Entry 8CII (electron microscopy, 2.70 A resolution); this record covers chains E and H of the 6 polymer chains in the assembly.

Chain E:
Name: Spike protein S2'
Source organism: Homo sapiens
Reference sequence: P0DTC2 (SPIKE_SARS2); numbering as in UniProt (aligned over 327-528)
Chain sequence (202 residues; numbered 327 to 528; the number before each row is that of its first residue):
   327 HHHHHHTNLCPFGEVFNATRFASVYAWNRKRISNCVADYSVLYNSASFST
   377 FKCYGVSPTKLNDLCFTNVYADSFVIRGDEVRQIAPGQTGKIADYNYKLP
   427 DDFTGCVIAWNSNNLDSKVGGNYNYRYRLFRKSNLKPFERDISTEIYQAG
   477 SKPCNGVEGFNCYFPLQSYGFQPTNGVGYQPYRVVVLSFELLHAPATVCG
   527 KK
Not modelled in the structure: 327-332, 518-528
Differences from the reference sequence: conflict His327 (Val in P0DTC2), His328 (Arg in P0DTC2), His329 (Phe in P0DTC2), His330 (Pro in P0DTC2), His331 (Asn in P0DTC2), His332 (Ile in P0DTC2), Arg452 (Leu in P0DTC2), Lys478 (Thr in P0DTC2), Lys527 (Pro in P0DTC2)
Cystine bridges: Cys336-Cys361, Cys379-Cys432, Cys480-Cys488
Glycans and other covalent adducts: glycan linked to Asn343
UniProt features mapped onto this chain:
  - region: Arg403 to Asp405 (Integrin-binding motif), Asn448 to Tyr451, Tyr453 to Phe456 (Immunodominant HLA epitope recognized by the CD8+)
  - glycosylation: Asn343 (N-linked (GlcNAc...) (complex) asparagine)

Chain H:
Name: SARS1-34 fab Heavy Chain
Source organism: Homo sapiens
Notes: antibody fragment or engineered binder
Chain sequence (227 residues; each row starts with the number of its first residue):
     1 QVQLVESGPGLVKPSETLSLTCTVSGDSVTSYHWSWIRQPPGKGLEWIGY
    51 IYYSGFTTYNPSLKSRVTMSLDTSKNQFSLRLSSVTAADTAVYYCVRLLS
   101 GSLYWNHWFDPWGQGTLVTVSSASTKGPSVFPLAPSSKSTSGGTAALGCL
   151 VKDYFPEPVTVSWNSGALTSGVHTFPAVLQSSGLYSLSSVVTVPSSSLGT
   201 QTYICNVNHKPSNTKVDKRVEPKSCDK
Not modelled in the structure: 138-143, 224-227
Cystine bridges: Cys22-Cys95, Cys149-Cys205

How chain E and chain H interact:
Residue-residue contacts - 24 pairs, chain E then chain H:
  Gly339(E) - Leu103(H)
  Asn343(E) - Leu103(H)
  Asn343(E) - Tyr104(H)  hydrogen bond (backbone-backbone)
  Asn343(E) - Trp105(H)
  Ala344(E) - Ser102(H)
  Thr345(E) - Ser100(H)
  Thr345(E) - Gly101(H)  hydrogen bond (side chain-backbone)
  Thr345(E) - Ser102(H)  hydrogen bond (side chain-backbone)
  Thr345(E) - Leu103(H)  hydrogen bond (side chain-backbone)
  Thr345(E) - Tyr104(H)
  Asn439(E) - Ser54(H)
  Asn440(E) - Tyr52(H)
  Asn440(E) - Ser54(H)  hydrogen bond (backbone-side chain)
  Asn440(E) - Phe56(H)
  Leu441(E) - Tyr52(H)  hydrophobic
  Leu441(E) - Tyr53(H)
  Ser443(E) - Tyr53(H)
  Ser443(E) - Ser54(H)
  Lys444(E) - Thr30(H)
  Lys444(E) - Tyr53(H)
  Val445(E) - Tyr53(H)  hydrogen bond (backbone-backbone)
  Val445(E) - Leu71(H)  hydrophobic
  Val445(E) - Thr73(H)
  Pro499(E) - Ser54(H)
Also at the interface, not in a pair above, chain E (13 interface residues in all): Glu340, Arg346
Also at the interface, not in a pair above, chain H (15 interface residues in all): Ser31, Gly55

Summary:
13 residues of chain E face 15 of chain H across their interface; the contacts include 6 hydrogen bonds. Polar
contacts include Thr345(E)-Gly101(H), Thr345(E)-Ser102(H) and Thr345(E)-Leu103(H).
Here chain E is Spike protein S2' and chain H is SARS1-34 fab Heavy Chain, both from Homo sapiens. Entry 8CII
(Delta-RBD complex with BA.2-07 fab, SARS1-34 fab and C1 nanobody) was determined by electron microscopy.
